3MP4 - chains A and B; structure by X-ray diffraction, 2.20 A resolution.

# Chain A (and B)
Name: Hydroxymethylglutaryl-CoA lyase
Organism: Homo sapiens
Notes: EC 4.1.3.4; chain B of this document is another copy of the same molecule, construct and numbering; everything in this record applies to it too
UniProt: P35914 (HMGCL_HUMAN); numbering as in UniProt (aligned over 28-325)
Chain sequence (298 residues; each row starts with the number of its first residue):
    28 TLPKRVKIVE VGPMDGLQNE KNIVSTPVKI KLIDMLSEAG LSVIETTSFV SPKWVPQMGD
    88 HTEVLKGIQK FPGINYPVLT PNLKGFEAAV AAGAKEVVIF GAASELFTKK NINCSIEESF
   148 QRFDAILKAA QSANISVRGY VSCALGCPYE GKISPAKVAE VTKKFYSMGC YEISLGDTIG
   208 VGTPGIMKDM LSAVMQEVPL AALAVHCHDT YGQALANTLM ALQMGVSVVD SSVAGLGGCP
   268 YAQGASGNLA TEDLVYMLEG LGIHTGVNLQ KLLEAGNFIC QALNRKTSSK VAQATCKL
Disordered / not traced: 324-325
Differences from the reference sequence: engineered mutation Met41 (Arg in P35914)
Curated features (UniProtKB/Swiss-Prot):
  - motif: Cys323 to Leu325 (Microbody targeting signal)
  - active site: Cys266
  - binding site (a divalent metal cation): Asp42, His233, His235, Asn275
  - modified residue (N6-acetyllysine): Lys48, Lys111, Lys137, Lys179, Lys324
  - natural variant: Glu37 (E37K: In HMGCLD), Asp42 (D42E: In HMGCLD; D42G: In HMGCLD; D42H: In HMGCLD), Lys48 (K48N: In HMGCLD), Val70 (V70L: In HMGCLD), Ser75 (S75R: In HMGCLD), Ser142 (S142F: In HMGCLD), Arg165 (R165Q: In HMGCLD), Cys174 (C174Y: In HMGCLD), Phe192 (F192S: In HMGCLD), Ile200 (I200F: In HMGCLD), Ser201 (S201Y: In HMGCLD), Gly203 (G203E: In HMGCLD), 4 further natural variant entries in UniProt
  - mutagenesis: Glu37 (E37D: Normal activity), Asp42 (D42A/N: Loss of activity, and reduced proton exchange rate), Glu72 (E72A: Loss of activity, and reduced affinity for metal cofactor and substrate), Asp204 (D204A: Reduced activity, and reduced affinity for metal cofactor and substrate), His233 (H233A: Loss of activity, and reduced proton exchange rate), Cys266 (C266A: Loss of activity), Glu279 (E279A: Reduced thermal stability, but normal activity), Asp280 (D280A: Normal activity), Cys323 (C323S: Abolishes interchain homodimerization. Exhibits no DTT stimulated activity)
What the authors report for this chain:
  - conformationally variable residues (order/disorder transition): Gly265 to Gly271
  - mutagenesis - R41M, C266A: decreased catalytic activity (citing earlier work)
  - catalytic residues: Cys266 (proposed by the authors, not directly observed)
  - catalytic residues: His233, His235 (citing earlier work)
  - mutagenesis - K48N, K48Q: decreased catalytic activity
  - mutagenesis - K48N (Kd 20.9 mum), K48Q (Kd 13.4 mum): unchanged binding to HMG-CoA
  - post-translational modification sites: Lys48 (citing earlier work)

# Chain A / chain B interface
Residue-residue contacts - 53 pairs, chain A then chain B:
  Val208(A) with Tyr283(B), hydrogen bond (backbone-side chain)
  Thr210(A) with Tyr283(B); Met284(B); Gly287(B), hydrogen bond (side chain-backbone)
  Pro211(A) with Leu288(B), hydrophobic
  Gly212(A) with Leu288(B)
  Asp236(A) with Lys317(B), salt bridge
  Thr237(A) with Lys317(B); Ala321(B)
  Tyr238(A) with Tyr283(B), hydrophobic; Lys317(B); Val318(B); Ala321(B)
  Gly239(A) with Leu242(B); Lys317(B)
  Gln240(A) with Leu242(B); Asp280(B), hydrogen bond (side chain-backbone); Tyr283(B); Met284(B)
  Leu242(A) with Gly239(B); Gln240(B)
  Ala243(A) with Leu246(B)
  Leu246(A) with Pro211(B), hydrophobic
  Gln250(A) with Gln250(B), hydrogen bond
  Gln270(A) with Gln320(B); Ala321(B), hydrogen bond (side chain-backbone); Thr322(B), hydrogen bond (side chain-backbone); Cys323(B), hydrogen bond (side chain-backbone)
  Ala272(A) with Gln320(B); Ala321(B)
  Ser273(A) with Lys317(B), hydrogen bond
  Asp280(A) with Gln240(B), hydrogen bond (backbone-side chain)
  Tyr283(A) with Val208(B), hydrogen bond (side chain-backbone); Thr210(B); Tyr238(B), hydrophobic; Gln240(B)
  Met284(A) with Pro211(B); Gln240(B)
  Gly287(A) with Thr210(B)
  Leu288(A) with Pro211(B), hydrophobic; Gly212(B)
  Lys317(A) with Asp236(B), salt bridge; Thr237(B); Tyr238(B); Gly239(B); Ser273(B)
  Val318(A) with Tyr238(B)
  Gln320(A) with Gln270(B); Ala272(B)
  Ala321(A) with Thr237(B); Gln270(B), hydrogen bond (backbone-side chain); Ala272(B), hydrophobic
  Cys323(A) with Gln270(B)
Interface residues without a listed pair, chain A (28 interface residues in all): Met247, Thr322
Interface residues without a listed pair, chain B (30 interface residues in all): Ala243, Met247, Ala269, Gly271

# Summary
The interface between chain A and chain B involves 28 residues on one side and 30 on the other, with 11
hydrogen bonds and 2 salt bridges. Polar pairs include Asp236(A)-Lys317(B), Val208(A)-Tyr283(B) and
Thr210(A)-Gly287(B). From the paper: catalytic residues Cys266(A), His233(A) and His235(A); R41M, C266A and
K48N of chain A, among others, reduce catalytic activity.
Both chains are Hydroxymethylglutaryl-CoA lyase (Homo sapiens). Entry 3MP4 (Crystal structure of Human lyase
R41M mutant) was determined by X-ray diffraction together with 3MP5 from the same study.
